Entry 8WU3 (X-ray diffraction, 3.20 A resolution); this record covers chains A and B.

Chain A (and B):
Protein: RNA polymerase
Source organism: Alongshan virus
Notes: chain B of this document is another copy of the same molecule, construct and numbering; everything in this record applies to it too
Sequence (622 residues; row label = number of the first residue in the row):
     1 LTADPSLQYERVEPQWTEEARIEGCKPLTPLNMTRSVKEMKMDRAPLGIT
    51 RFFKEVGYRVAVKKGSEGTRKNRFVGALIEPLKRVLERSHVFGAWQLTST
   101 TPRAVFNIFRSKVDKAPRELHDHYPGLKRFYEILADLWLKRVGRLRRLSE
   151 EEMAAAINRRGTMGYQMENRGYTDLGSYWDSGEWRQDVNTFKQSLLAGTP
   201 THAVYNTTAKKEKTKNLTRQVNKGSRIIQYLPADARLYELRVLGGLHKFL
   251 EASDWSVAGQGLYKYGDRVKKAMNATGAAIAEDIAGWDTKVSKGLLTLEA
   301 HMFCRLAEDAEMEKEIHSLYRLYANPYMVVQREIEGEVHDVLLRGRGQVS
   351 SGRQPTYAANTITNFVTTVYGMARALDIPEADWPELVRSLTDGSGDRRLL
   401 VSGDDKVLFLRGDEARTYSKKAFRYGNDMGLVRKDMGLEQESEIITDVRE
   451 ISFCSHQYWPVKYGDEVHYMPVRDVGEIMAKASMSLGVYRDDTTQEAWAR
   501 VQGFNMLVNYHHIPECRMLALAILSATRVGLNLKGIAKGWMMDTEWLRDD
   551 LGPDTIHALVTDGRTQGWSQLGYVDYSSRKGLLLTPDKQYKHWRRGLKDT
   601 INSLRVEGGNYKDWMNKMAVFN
Unresolved in the structure: 1-10, 95-99, 212-225, 486-488, 622 (chain B: 1-10, 68, 174, 211-226, 486, 622)

Chain A / chain B interface:
Contacting residue pairs - 20 pairs, chain A then chain B:
  Glu-151(A) with Glu-151(B)
  Val-529(A) with Gly-563(B)
  Lys-534(A) with Glu-545(B), salt bridge
  Arg-548(A) with Arg-548(B); Asp-550(B), salt bridge
  Asp-550(A) with Arg-548(B), salt bridge; Asp-554(B); Thr-555(B), hydrogen bond
  Asp-554(A) with Lys-612(B), salt bridge
  Thr-555(A) with Asp-550(B), hydrogen bond
  Gly-563(A) with Val-529(B)
  Arg-564(A) with Asn-610(B)
  Gln-566(A) with Tyr-611(B); Lys-612(B); Asp-613(B), hydrogen bond
  Asn-610(A) with Arg-564(B)
  Tyr-611(A) with Gln-566(B), hydrogen bond (backbone-side chain)
  Lys-612(A) with Asp-554(B), salt bridge; Gln-566(B)
  Asp-613(A) with Gln-566(B), hydrogen bond (backbone-side chain)

Summary:
Chain A and chain B each contribute 14 residues to their interface; the contacts include 5 hydrogen bonds and
5 salt bridges. Among the polar pairs are Lys-534(A)/Glu-545(B), Arg-548(A)/Asp-550(B) and
Asp-554(A)/Lys-612(B).
Chain A and chain B are both RNA polymerase (Alongshan virus); the structure, Crystal structure of
RNA-dependent RNA polymerases from Alongshan virus, was determined by X-ray diffraction (same publication as
8WU2).
